PDB entry 8ZNR | electron microscopy, 2.90 A resolution | chains C and I of the 11 polymer chains in the assembly

[Chain C]
Protein: protein structure
From: Selenomonas sp
Sequence (325 residues; row label = number of the first residue in the row):
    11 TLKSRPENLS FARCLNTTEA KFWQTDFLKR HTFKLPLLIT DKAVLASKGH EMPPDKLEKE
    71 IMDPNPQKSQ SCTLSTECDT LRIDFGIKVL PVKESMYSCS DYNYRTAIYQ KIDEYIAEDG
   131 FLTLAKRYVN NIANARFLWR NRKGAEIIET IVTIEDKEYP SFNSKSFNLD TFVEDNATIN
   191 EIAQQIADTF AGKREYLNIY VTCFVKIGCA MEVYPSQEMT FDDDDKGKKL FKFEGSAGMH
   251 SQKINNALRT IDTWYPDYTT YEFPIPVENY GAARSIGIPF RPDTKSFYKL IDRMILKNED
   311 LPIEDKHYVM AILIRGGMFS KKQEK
Not modelled in the structure: 335

[Chain I]
Molecule: 35-nt DNA strand
From: Selenomonas sp
Sequence (35 nucleotides; row label = number of the first residue in the row; numbers below 1 keep their minus sign (DT-19 is residue -19)):
   -19 TGCTAAGCGC ACCTAATTTC CTGACGGCAA TCCGC

[Chain C / chain I interface]
Residue-residue contacts - 19 pairs, chain C then chain I:
  Glu17(C) with DC5(I), sugar contact
  Asn18(C) with DC5(I), base contact
  Lys58(C) with DT-6(I), hydrogen bond to the phosphate; DA-5(I), salt bridge to the phosphate
  His60(C) with DA-4(I), sugar contact; DT-3(I), salt bridge to the phosphate
  Asp73(C) with DT-6(I), phosphate contact
  Pro74(C) with DT-6(I), base contact
  Asn75(C) with DA-5(I), sugar contact; DA-4(I), hydrogen bond to the base
  Pro76(C) with DT-6(I), base contact; DA-5(I), sugar contact
  Gln77(C) with DA-5(I), hydrogen bond to the phosphate; DA-4(I), hydrogen bond to the base
  Phe231(C) with DC1(I), base contact
  Met328(C) with DG3(I), sugar contact; DA4(I), base contact
  Lys332(C) with DA4(I), salt bridge to the phosphate; DC5(I), salt bridge to the phosphate
Other interface residues (no listed pair), chain C (15 interface residues in all): Asp232, Ser330, Lys331
Other interface residues (no listed pair), chain I (10 interface residues in all): DC-7, DG6

[In short]
15 residues of chain C and 10 residues of chain I are in contact, with 4 hydrogen bonds and 4 salt bridges.
Polar pairs include Asn75(C)-DA-4(I), Gln77(C)-DA-4(I) and Lys58(C)-DT-6(I).
Chain C is protein structure and chain I is a 35-nt DNA strand, both from Selenomonas sp; the structure,
Cryo-EM structure of Cas8-HNH system at ssDNA-bound state, was determined by electron microscopy together with
8Z0K, 8Z0L and 8ZDY from the same study.
